PDB entry 3UZO | X-ray diffraction, 2.00 A resolution | chains A and B

[Chain A (and B)]
Protein: Branched-chain-amino-acid aminotransferase
Source organism: Deinococcus radiodurans
Notes: EC 2.6.1.42; chain B of this document is another copy of the same molecule, construct and numbering; everything in this record applies to it too
UniProtKB: Q9RTX5 (Q9RTX5_DEIRA); numbering as in UniProt (aligned over 1-358)
Amino-acid sequence (358 residues; numbered 1 to 358; the number before each row is that of its first residue):
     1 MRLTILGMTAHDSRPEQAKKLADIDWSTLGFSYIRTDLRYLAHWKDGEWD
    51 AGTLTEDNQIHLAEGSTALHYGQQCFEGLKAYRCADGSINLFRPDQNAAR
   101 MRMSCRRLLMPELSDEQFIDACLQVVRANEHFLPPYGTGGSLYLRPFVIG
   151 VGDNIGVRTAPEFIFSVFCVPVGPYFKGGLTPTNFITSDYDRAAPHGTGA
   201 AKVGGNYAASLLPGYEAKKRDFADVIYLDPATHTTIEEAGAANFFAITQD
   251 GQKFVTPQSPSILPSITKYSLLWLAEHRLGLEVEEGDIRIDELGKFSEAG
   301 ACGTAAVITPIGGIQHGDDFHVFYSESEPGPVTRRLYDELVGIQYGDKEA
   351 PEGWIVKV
Not modelled in the structure: 1-23
Small-molecule neighbours:
  - glutamic acid (GLU), molecule 1: Y71, I155, G156, V157
  - glutamic acid (GLU), molecule 2: F76, Y143, R145, Y175, K202, A241, G303, T304, A305, A306
  - pyridoxal phosphate (PLP): R100, R192, K202, Y207, E238, G240, A241, A242, N243, L263, S265, I266, T267, K268, C302, G303, T304
From the paper describing this entry:
  - binding site for pyridoxal phosphate: K202, Y207
  - binding site for glutamic acid: Y71, R145, I155, V157, Y175, A241, T304, A305, A306
  - conformationally variable residues (loop rearrangement): G173 to G179
  - contacts within the chain: G30-G173 (backbone contact), Y175-F176
  - mutagenesis - Y71A/R145A, R145E, K202R: abolished catalytic activity
  - catalytic residues: K202 (by similarity / conservation)

[Interface between chain A and chain B]
Residue-residue contacts - 121 pairs, chain A then chain B:
  F31(A) - I155(B)
  F31(A) - G156(B)
  F31(A) - R158(B)
  S32(A) - I155(B)
  Y33(A) - E64(B)  hydrogen bond
  Y33(A) - D153(B)
  Y33(A) - N154(B)
  Y33(A) - I155(B)
  R39(A) - E64(B)  salt bridge
  N58(A) - A63(B)
  N58(A) - E64(B)  hydrogen bond (backbone-backbone)
  Q59(A) - L62(B)
  Q59(A) - A63(B)  hydrogen bond (side chain-backbone)
  I60(A) - I60(B)
  I60(A) - H61(B)
  I60(A) - L62(B)  hydrogen bond (backbone-backbone)
  I60(A) - E64(B)
  H61(A) - I60(B)
  H61(A) - H61(B)  hydrogen bond
  L62(A) - Q59(B)
  L62(A) - I60(B)  hydrogen bond (backbone-backbone)
  A63(A) - N58(B)
  A63(A) - Q59(B)
  E64(A) - Y33(B)  hydrogen bond
  E64(A) - R39(B)  salt bridge
  E64(A) - N58(B)  hydrogen bond (backbone-backbone)
  E64(A) - F147(B)
  E64(A) - F168(B)
  A68(A) - A68(B)
  A68(A) - Q74(B)  hydrogen bond (backbone-side chain)
  L69(A) - I60(B)  hydrophobic
  L69(A) - L69(B)  hydrophobic
  L69(A) - Q74(B)  hydrogen bond (backbone-side chain)
  L69(A) - I149(B)
  H70(A) - Q74(B)  hydrogen bond (backbone-side chain)
  H70(A) - F76(B)
  H70(A) - R145(B)  hydrogen bond
  H70(A) - F147(B)
  H70(A) - G204(B)
  Y71(A) - Q74(B)
  Y71(A) - F76(B)  hydrophobic
  Y71(A) - R145(B)  hydrogen bond
  Y71(A) - G204(B)
  Y71(A) - Y207(B)  hydrophobic
  Y71(A) - A208(B)  hydrogen bond (backbone-backbone)
  G72(A) - Q74(B)  hydrogen bond (backbone-side chain)
  G72(A) - G204(B)  hydrogen bond (backbone-backbone)
  G72(A) - A208(B)
  Q73(A) - L211(B)
  Q74(A) - A68(B)  hydrogen bond (side chain-backbone)
  Q74(A) - L69(B)  hydrogen bond (side chain-backbone)
  Q74(A) - H70(B)
  Q74(A) - Y71(B)
  Q74(A) - G72(B)  hydrogen bond (side chain-backbone)
  Q74(A) - Q74(B)
  F76(A) - H70(B)
  F76(A) - Y71(B)  hydrophobic
  R107(A) - Y190(B)
  R107(A) - A209(B)  hydrogen bond (side chain-backbone)
  R107(A) - L212(B)
  L108(A) - A208(B)
  L108(A) - L211(B)
  L109(A) - L211(B)
  L109(A) - L212(B)  hydrophobic
  L109(A) - Y215(B)  hydrophobic
  R145(A) - H70(B)  hydrogen bond
  R145(A) - Y71(B)  hydrogen bond
  R145(A) - I155(B)
  F147(A) - E64(B)
  F147(A) - H70(B)
  D153(A) - Y33(B)
  N154(A) - Y33(B)
  I155(A) - F31(B)
  I155(A) - S32(B)
  I155(A) - Y33(B)  hydrophobic
  I155(A) - R145(B)
  I155(A) - V170(B)  hydrophobic
  G156(A) - F31(B)
  V157(A) - Y207(B)  hydrophobic
  R158(A) - F31(B)
  F168(A) - E64(B)
  F168(A) - H70(B)
  F168(A) - I155(B)  hydrophobic
  V170(A) - I155(B)  hydrophobic
  D189(A) - H196(B)
  Y190(A) - R107(B)
  Y190(A) - H196(B)
  D191(A) - A194(B)
  D191(A) - P195(B)
  D191(A) - H196(B)  hydrogen bond (side chain-backbone)
  D191(A) - G197(B)
  A193(A) - A194(B)
  A194(A) - D191(B)
  A194(A) - A193(B)
  A194(A) - A194(B)  hydrophobic
  P195(A) - D191(B)
  P195(A) - P230(B)
  H196(A) - D189(B)
  H196(A) - Y190(B)
  H196(A) - D191(B)  hydrogen bond (backbone-backbone)
  G197(A) - D191(B)
  T198(A) - A209(B)
  G204(A) - H70(B)
  G204(A) - Y71(B)
  G204(A) - G72(B)  hydrogen bond (backbone-backbone)
  G205(A) - G205(B)
  Y207(A) - Y71(B)  hydrophobic
  Y207(A) - V157(B)  hydrophobic
  A208(A) - Y71(B)  hydrogen bond (backbone-backbone)
  A208(A) - G72(B)
  A208(A) - L108(B)
  A209(A) - R107(B)
  A209(A) - T198(B)
  L211(A) - Q73(B)
  L211(A) - L108(B)
  L211(A) - L109(B)
  L211(A) - V157(B)  hydrophobic
  L212(A) - R107(B)
  L212(A) - L109(B)  hydrophobic
  Y215(A) - L109(B)  hydrophobic
  P230(A) - P195(B)
Other interface residues (no listed pair), chain A (59 interface residues in all): G65, T67, I149, V172, Y175, S210, P213, K218, A231
Other interface residues (no listed pair), chain B (56 interface residues in all): G65, T159, S210, P213, A231

[Overview]
Chain A and chain B form an interface of 59 and 56 residues respectively, with 26 hydrogen bonds and 2 salt
bridges. Among the polar pairs are R39(A)-E64(B), Y33(A)-E64(B) and Q59(A)-A63(B). Chain A binds pyridoxal
phosphate and glutamic acid. The paper reports the catalytic residue K202(A); Y71A/R145A, R145E and K202R of
chain A abolish catalytic activity.
Chain A and chain B are both Branched-chain-amino-acid aminotransferase (Deinococcus radiodurans); the
structure, Crystal Structures of Branched-Chain Aminotransferase from Deinococcus radiodurans Complexes with
alpha-Ketoisocaproate and L-Glutamate Suggest Its Radio-Resistance ..., was determined by X-ray diffraction
together with 3UYY and 3UZB from the same study.
